8F0M - chains A and B; structure by X-ray diffraction, 2.44 A resolution.

[Chain A]
Protein: Isoform 2B of GTPase KRas
Source organism: Homo sapiens
Notes: EC 3.6.5.2
UniProtKB: P01116-2 (RASK_HUMAN); numbering as in UniProt (aligned over 1-169)
Amino-acid sequence (171 residues; row label = number of the first residue in the row; numbers below 1 keep their minus sign (Gly-1 is residue -1)):
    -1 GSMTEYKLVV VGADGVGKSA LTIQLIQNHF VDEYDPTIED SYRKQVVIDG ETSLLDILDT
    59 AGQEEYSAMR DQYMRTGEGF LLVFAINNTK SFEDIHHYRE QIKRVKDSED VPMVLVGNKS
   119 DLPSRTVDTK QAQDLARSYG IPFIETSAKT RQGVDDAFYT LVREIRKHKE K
Disordered / not traced: 30-36, 169
Construct notes: expression tag (-1 to 0); engineered mutation Asp12 (Gly in P01116-2), Ser51 (Cys in P01116-2), Leu80 (Cys in P01116-2), Ser118 (Cys in P01116-2)

[Chain B]
Protein: Monobody 12D5
Source organism: Homo sapiens
Notes: antibody fragment or engineered binder
Amino-acid sequence (97 residues; each row starts with the number of its first residue; numbering starts at 0):
     0 GSSSVPTKLE VVAATPTSLL VSWDAPAVTV VFYDITYGET GGNSPVQEFT VPGSKSTATI
    60 SGLSPGVDYT ITVYAKYLFW SGYSSPISIN YRTEIDK
Disordered / not traced: 0-2, 94-96
What the authors report for this chain:
  - binding site for GTP-gamma-S: Ser80
  - mutagenesis - F31H, F31K, F31L: unchanged binding to Isoform 2B of GTPase KRas (chain A)

[Interface between chain A and chain B]
Contacting residue pairs - 48 pairs, chain A then chain B:
  Val7(A) - Phe78(B)  hydrophobic
  Val9(A) - Leu77(B)
  Val9(A) - Phe78(B)  hydrophobic
  Asp12(A) - Ser80(B)
  Asp12(A) - Gly81(B)  hydrogen bond (side chain-backbone)
  Thr58(A) - Phe78(B)
  Thr58(A) - Trp79(B)
  Thr58(A) - Ser80(B)
  Ala59(A) - Phe78(B)
  Ala59(A) - Trp79(B)
  Ala59(A) - Ser80(B)  hydrogen bond (backbone-backbone)
  Gly60(A) - Trp79(B)
  Gly60(A) - Ser80(B)
  Gln61(A) - Tyr76(B)
  Gln61(A) - Ser80(B)  hydrogen bond (side chain-backbone)
  Gln61(A) - Gly81(B)
  Gln61(A) - Tyr82(B)  hydrogen bond (side chain-backbone)
  Glu63(A) - Trp79(B)
  Tyr64(A) - Val27(B)  hydrophobic
  Tyr64(A) - Trp79(B)
  Ser65(A) - Trp79(B)
  Arg68(A) - Trp79(B)
  Asp69(A) - Val27(B)
  Asp69(A) - Thr28(B)  hydrogen bond
  Asp69(A) - Phe78(B)
  Asp69(A) - Trp79(B)  hydrogen bond
  Met72(A) - Phe78(B)
  Arg73(A) - Thr28(B)  hydrogen bond
  Arg73(A) - Phe78(B)
  Lys88(A) - Asp33(B)  salt bridge
  Lys88(A) - Thr49(B)
  Lys88(A) - Tyr82(B)
  Asp92(A) - Phe31(B)
  His95(A) - Val30(B)
  His95(A) - Phe31(B)
  His95(A) - Thr49(B)  hydrogen bond
  His95(A) - Val50(B)
  His95(A) - Pro51(B)
  Tyr96(A) - Val30(B)
  Tyr96(A) - Lys75(B)
  Tyr96(A) - Leu77(B)  hydrophobic
  Gln99(A) - Val29(B)
  Gln99(A) - Val30(B)
  Gln99(A) - Pro51(B)
  Gln99(A) - Gly52(B)
  Gln99(A) - Ser53(B)
  Arg102(A) - Ser53(B)
  Val103(A) - Thr28(B)
Other interface residues (no listed pair), chain A (23 interface residues in all): Phe78, Ile100
Other interface residues (no listed pair), chain B (20 interface residues in all): Glu47
The authors on this interface:
  - specific contacts: Phe31(B)-His95(A) (hydrophobic contact), Gly81(B)-Asp12(A)
  - interface residues, chain B: Val30(B), Trp79(B)

[Overview]
23 residues of chain A face 20 of chain B across their interface, with 8 hydrogen bonds and 1 salt bridge.
Among the polar pairs are Lys88(A)-Asp33(B), Asp12(A)-Gly81(B) and Gln61(A)-Ser80(B). The authors report a
hydrophobic contact between Phe31(B) and His95(A); a contact between Gly81(B) and Asp12(A). The paper reports
a binding site for GTP-gamma-S at Ser80(B); F31H, F31K and F31L of chain B leave binding to Isoform 2B of
GTPase KRas (chain A) unchanged.
Chain A is Isoform 2B of GTPase KRas and chain B is Monobody 12D5, both from Homo sapiens; the structure,
Monobody 12D5 bound to KRAS(G12D), was determined by X-ray diffraction.
